Entry 3A4F (X-ray diffraction, 1.99 A resolution); this record covers chains A and B.

== Chain A (and B) ==
Molecule: Transthyretin
Source organism: Homo sapiens
Notes: chain B of this document is another copy of the same molecule, construct and numbering; everything in this record applies to it too
Reference sequence: P02766 (TTHY_HUMAN); residues 1-127 here correspond to UniProt positions 21-147 (UniProt number = residue number + 20)
Chain sequence (127 residues; each row starts with the number of its first residue):
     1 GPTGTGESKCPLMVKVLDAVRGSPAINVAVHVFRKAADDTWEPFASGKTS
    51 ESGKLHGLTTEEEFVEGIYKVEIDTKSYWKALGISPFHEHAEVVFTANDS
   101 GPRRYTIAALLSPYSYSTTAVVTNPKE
Not modelled in the structure: 1-9, 126-127 (chain B: 1-9, 125-127)
UniProt features mapped onto this chain:
  - binding site (L-thyroxine): Lys15, Ser117
  - modified residue: Cys10 (Sulfocysteine), Glu42 (4-carboxyglutamate), Ser52 (Phosphoserine)
  - glycosylation: Asn98 (N-linked (GlcNAc...) asparagine)

== Chain A / chain B interface ==
Contacting residue pairs - 42 pairs, chain A then chain B:
  Lys76(A) - Thr96(B)
  Phe87(A) - Phe95(B)  hydrophobic
  Phe87(A) - Tyr105(B)  hydrophobic
  Phe87(A) - Ile107(B)  hydrophobic
  Phe87(A) - Ala120(B)  hydrophobic
  Phe87(A) - Val122(B)  hydrophobic
  His88(A) - Val93(B)
  His88(A) - Val94(B)
  Glu89(A) - Val94(B)  hydrogen bond (backbone-backbone)
  Glu89(A) - Phe95(B)
  Glu89(A) - Thr96(B)  hydrogen bond
  His90(A) - Val94(B)
  Glu92(A) - Glu92(B)
  Glu92(A) - Val94(B)
  Glu92(A) - Tyr116(B)  hydrogen bond (backbone-side chain)
  Val93(A) - His88(B)
  Val94(A) - His88(B)
  Val94(A) - Glu89(B)  hydrogen bond (backbone-backbone)
  Val94(A) - His90(B)
  Phe95(A) - Phe87(B)  hydrophobic
  Phe95(A) - Glu89(B)
  Thr96(A) - Glu89(B)  hydrogen bond
  Tyr105(A) - Phe87(B)  hydrophobic
  Ile107(A) - Phe87(B)  hydrophobic
  Tyr114(A) - Thr119(B)
  Tyr114(A) - Ala120(B)  hydrogen bond (backbone-backbone)
  Tyr114(A) - Val122(B)  hydrophobic
  Ser115(A) - Thr118(B)  hydrogen bond (side chain-backbone)
  Ser115(A) - Thr119(B)  hydrogen bond
  Tyr116(A) - Glu92(B)  hydrogen bond (side chain-backbone)
  Tyr116(A) - Ser117(B)
  Tyr116(A) - Thr118(B)  hydrogen bond (backbone-backbone)
  Ser117(A) - Tyr116(B)
  Ser117(A) - Ser117(B)
  Thr118(A) - Ser115(B)  hydrogen bond (backbone-side chain)
  Thr118(A) - Tyr116(B)  hydrogen bond (backbone-backbone)
  Thr119(A) - Tyr114(B)
  Thr119(A) - Ser115(B)  hydrogen bond
  Ala120(A) - Phe87(B)  hydrophobic
  Ala120(A) - Tyr114(B)  hydrogen bond (backbone-backbone)
  Val122(A) - Phe87(B)  hydrophobic
  Val122(A) - Tyr114(B)  hydrophobic
Also at the interface, not in a pair above, chain A (22 interface residues in all): Ile68, Lys70
Also at the interface, not in a pair above, chain B (21 interface residues in all): Ile68, Lys76

== Overview ==
The interface between chain A and chain B involves 22 residues on one side and 21 on the other; the contacts
include 14 hydrogen bonds. Among the polar pairs are Glu89(A)-Thr96(B), Glu92(A)-Tyr116(B) and
Ser115(A)-Thr118(B).
Chain A and chain B are both Transthyretin (Homo sapiens); the structure, Crystal Structure of Human
Transthyretin (E54K), was determined by X-ray diffraction (same publication as 3A4D and 3A4E).
